Entry 6V99 (X-ray diffraction, 2.29 A resolution); this record covers chains C and D of the 4 polymer chains in the assembly.

[Chain C (and D)]
Protein: Glucose-1-phosphate adenylyltransferase
Source organism: Agrobacterium fabrum (strain C58 / ATCC 33970)
Notes: EC 2.7.7.27; chain D of this document is another copy of the same molecule, construct and numbering; everything in this record applies to it too
UniProtKB: Q8U8L5 (GLGC_AGRFC); residue numbers follow UniProt; this construct covers 1-420
Sequence (440 residues; each row starts with the number of its first residue; numbers below 1 keep their minus sign (Met-19 is residue -19)):
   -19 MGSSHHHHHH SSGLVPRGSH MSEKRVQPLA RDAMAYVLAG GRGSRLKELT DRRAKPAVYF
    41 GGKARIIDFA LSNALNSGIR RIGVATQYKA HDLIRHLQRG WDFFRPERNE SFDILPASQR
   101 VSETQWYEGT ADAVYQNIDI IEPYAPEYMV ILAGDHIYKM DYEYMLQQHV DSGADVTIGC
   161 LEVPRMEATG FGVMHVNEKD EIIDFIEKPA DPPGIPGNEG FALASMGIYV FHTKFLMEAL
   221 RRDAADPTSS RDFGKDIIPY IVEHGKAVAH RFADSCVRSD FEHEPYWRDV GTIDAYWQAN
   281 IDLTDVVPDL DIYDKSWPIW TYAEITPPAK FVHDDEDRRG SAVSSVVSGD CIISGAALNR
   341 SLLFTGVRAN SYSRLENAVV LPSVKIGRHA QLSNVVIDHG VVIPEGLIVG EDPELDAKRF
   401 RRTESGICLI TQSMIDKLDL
Not modelled in the structure: -19 to 5
Sequence notes: expression tag (-19 to 0); engineered mutation Asp72 (Ser in Q8U8L5)
Curated features (UniProtKB/Swiss-Prot):
  - binding site (alpha-D-glucose 1-phosphate): Tyr107, Gly172, Glu187, Lys188, Ser205
Reported in the primary citation:
  - mutagenesis - S52A, S52C, S52W: decreased catalytic activity on Fru6P
  - mutagenesis - S52A, S52D, S52E: unchanged catalytic activity on Pyr
  - mutagenesis - S52A: unchanged binding to AMP
  - mutagenesis - S52C, S52D, S52E, S52W: decreased binding to AMP
  - mutagenesis - S52A, S52D, S52E: abolished binding to Fru6P
  - mutagenesis - S52E: decreased binding to Pyr
  - mutagenesis - S52A, S52D: unchanged binding to Pyr
  - mutagenesis - S52D (Tm 63.5 degC), S52E (Tm 66.1 degC): increased stability
  - allosteric site: Ser52
  - mutagenesis - S52D, S52E: abolished catalytic activity on Fru6P
  - mutagenesis - S52W: abolished catalytic activity on Pyr
  - mutagenesis - S52C, S52W: decreased stability

[Chain C / chain D interface]
Contacting residue pairs (65):
  Lys43(C) - Thr306(D)  hydrogen bond (side chain-backbone)
  Lys43(C) - Pro307(D)
  Lys43(C) - Pro308(D)
  Leu283(C) - Lys310(D)  hydrogen bond (backbone-side chain)
  Thr284(C) - Lys310(D)
  Asp285(C) - Lys310(D)  hydrogen bond (backbone-side chain)
  Val286(C) - Val312(D)  hydrophobic
  Val286(C) - His313(D)
  Ile292(C) - Pro307(D)
  Ile292(C) - Pro308(D)  hydrophobic
  Tyr293(C) - Pro307(D)  hydrophobic
  Tyr293(C) - Pro308(D)  hydrogen bond (side chain-backbone)
  Tyr293(C) - Lys310(D)
  Tyr293(C) - Asp330(D)
  Tyr293(C) - Ile332(D)  hydrophobic
  Trp300(C) - Ile305(D)  hydrophobic
  Thr301(C) - Ile305(D)
  Ala303(C) - Ile305(D)  hydrophobic
  Ile305(C) - Trp300(D)  hydrophobic
  Ile305(C) - Thr301(D)
  Ile305(C) - Ala303(D)  hydrophobic
  Thr306(C) - Lys43(D)  hydrogen bond (backbone-side chain)
  Pro307(C) - Lys43(D)
  Pro307(C) - Ile292(D)
  Pro307(C) - Tyr293(D)  hydrophobic
  Pro307(C) - Lys295(D)
  Pro308(C) - Lys43(D)
  Pro308(C) - Tyr293(D)  hydrogen bond (backbone-side chain)
  Pro308(C) - Val326(D)  hydrophobic
  Pro308(C) - Val327(D)
  Pro308(C) - Ser328(D)
  Ala309(C) - Val326(D)
  Ala309(C) - Val327(D)  hydrogen bond (backbone-backbone)
  Lys310(C) - Leu283(D)  hydrogen bond (side chain-backbone)
  Lys310(C) - Thr284(D)
  Lys310(C) - Asp285(D)  hydrogen bond (side chain-backbone)
  Lys310(C) - Tyr293(D)
  Lys310(C) - Ser325(D)
  Lys310(C) - Val326(D)
  Phe311(C) - Phe311(D)  hydrophobic
  Phe311(C) - Ala322(D)
  Phe311(C) - Ser324(D)  hydrogen bond (backbone-backbone)
  Phe311(C) - Ser325(D)  hydrogen bond (backbone-backbone)
  His313(C) - Val286(D)
  Asp314(C) - Val323(D)
  Asp314(C) - Ser324(D)
  Gly320(C) - Ala322(D)
  Ser321(C) - Ser321(D)
  Ser321(C) - Ala322(D)  hydrogen bond (side chain-backbone)
  Ser321(C) - Val323(D)
  Ala322(C) - Phe311(D)
  Ala322(C) - Gly320(D)
  Ala322(C) - Ser321(D)
  Val323(C) - Asp314(D)
  Val323(C) - Arg319(D)
  Ser324(C) - Phe311(D)  hydrogen bond (backbone-backbone)
  Ser324(C) - Asp314(D)
  Ser325(C) - Lys310(D)
  Ser325(C) - Phe311(D)  hydrogen bond (backbone-backbone)
  Val326(C) - Ala309(D)
  Val327(C) - Pro308(D)
  Val327(C) - Ala309(D)  hydrogen bond (backbone-backbone)
  Ser328(C) - Pro308(D)
  Asp330(C) - Tyr293(D)
  Ile332(C) - Tyr293(D)  hydrophobic
Also at the interface, not in a pair above, chain C (36 interface residues in all): Pro288, Lys295, Val312, Arg319, Asn339, Arg348
Also at the interface, not in a pair above, chain D (37 interface residues in all): Pro288, Cys331, Asn339, Arg348

[Summary]
Chain C and chain D form an interface of 36 and 37 residues respectively, with 15 hydrogen bonds. Polar
contacts include Lys43(C)-Thr306(D), Leu283(C)-Lys310(D) and Asp285(C)-Lys310(D). The paper reports that S52C,
S52D and S52E of chain C, among others, reduce binding to AMP; an allosteric site at Ser52(C); 5 substitutions
were tested in all.
Both chains are Glucose-1-phosphate adenylyltransferase (Agrobacterium fabrum (strain C58 / ATCC 33970)).
Entry 6V99 (Agrobacterium tumefaciens ADP-Glucose pyrophosphorylase- S72D in the presence of sulfate) was
determined by X-ray diffraction, deposited together with 6V96 and 6V9A.
